PDB entry 4QBT | X-ray diffraction, 2.10 A resolution | chain A

[Chain A]
Name: Tyrosine--tRNA ligase, cytoplasmic
Source organism: Homo sapiens
Notes: EC 6.1.1.1; fragment: mini TyrRS
UniProt: P54577 (SYYC_HUMAN); residue numbers follow UniProt; this construct covers 1-364
Sequence (372 residues; each row starts with the number of its first residue):
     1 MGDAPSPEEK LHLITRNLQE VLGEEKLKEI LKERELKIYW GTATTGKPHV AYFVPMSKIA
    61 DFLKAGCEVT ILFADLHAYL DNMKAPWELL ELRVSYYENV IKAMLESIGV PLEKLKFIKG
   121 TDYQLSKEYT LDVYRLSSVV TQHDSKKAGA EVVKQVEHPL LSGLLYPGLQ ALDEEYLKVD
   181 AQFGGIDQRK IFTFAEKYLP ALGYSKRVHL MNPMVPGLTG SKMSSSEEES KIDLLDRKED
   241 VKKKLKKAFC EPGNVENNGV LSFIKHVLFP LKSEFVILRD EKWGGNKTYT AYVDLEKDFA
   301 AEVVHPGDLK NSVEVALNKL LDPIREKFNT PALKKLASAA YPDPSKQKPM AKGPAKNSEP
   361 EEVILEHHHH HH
Unresolved in the structure: 1-3, 221-230, 343-372
Construct notes: expression tag (365-372)
Bound ions: K+: T42, A43, Y52, Y97
Small-molecule neighbours: tyrosine (TYR): Y39, G41, T42, A43, L72, A74, H77, V152, Y166, Q170, D173, Q182, Q188
Swiss-Prot annotation at these positions:
  - motif: T44 to Y52 ('HIGH' region), K222 to S226 ('KMSKS' region), K242 to K247 (Nuclear localization signal)
  - binding site (L-tyrosine): Y39, Y166, Q170, D173, Q188
  - binding site (trans-resveratrol): Y39, Q170, D173
  - modified residue: M1 (N-acetylmethionine), G2 (N-acetylglycine), K197 (N6-acetyllysine), S205 (Phosphoserine), K206 (N6-acetyllysine)
From the paper describing this entry:
  - conformationally variable residues (helix shift): P331 to P342
  - mutagenesis - Y341A: increased binding to PARP-1

[In short]
Chain A binds tyrosine. The K+ site is built by T42, A43, Y52 and Y97. From UniProt: 5 L-tyrosine-binding
residues and 3 trans-resveratrol-binding residues. The paper reports that Y341A increases binding to PARP-1;
conformational variability at P331.
Chain A is Tyrosine--tRNA ligase, cytoplasmic (Homo sapiens); the structure, Crystal structure of tyrosine
bound human tyrosyl tRNA synthetase, was determined by X-ray diffraction, deposited together with 4Q93.
